9N5B - chains N and A of the 13 polymer chains in the assembly; structure by X-ray diffraction, 3.10 A resolution.

== Chain N ==
Molecule: Non-template strand DNA
Sequence (18 nucleotides; row label = number of the first residue in the row):
     1 TCAGCGAGAGAGAGAAGG
Disordered / not traced: 1, 17-18

== Chain A ==
Molecule: DNA-directed RNA polymerase II subunit RPB1
Source organism: Saccharomyces cerevisiae S288C
Notes: EC 2.7.7.6
UniProt: P04050 (RPB1_YEAST); residue numbers follow UniProt; this construct covers 1-1733
Chain sequence (1733 residues; each row starts with the number of its first residue):
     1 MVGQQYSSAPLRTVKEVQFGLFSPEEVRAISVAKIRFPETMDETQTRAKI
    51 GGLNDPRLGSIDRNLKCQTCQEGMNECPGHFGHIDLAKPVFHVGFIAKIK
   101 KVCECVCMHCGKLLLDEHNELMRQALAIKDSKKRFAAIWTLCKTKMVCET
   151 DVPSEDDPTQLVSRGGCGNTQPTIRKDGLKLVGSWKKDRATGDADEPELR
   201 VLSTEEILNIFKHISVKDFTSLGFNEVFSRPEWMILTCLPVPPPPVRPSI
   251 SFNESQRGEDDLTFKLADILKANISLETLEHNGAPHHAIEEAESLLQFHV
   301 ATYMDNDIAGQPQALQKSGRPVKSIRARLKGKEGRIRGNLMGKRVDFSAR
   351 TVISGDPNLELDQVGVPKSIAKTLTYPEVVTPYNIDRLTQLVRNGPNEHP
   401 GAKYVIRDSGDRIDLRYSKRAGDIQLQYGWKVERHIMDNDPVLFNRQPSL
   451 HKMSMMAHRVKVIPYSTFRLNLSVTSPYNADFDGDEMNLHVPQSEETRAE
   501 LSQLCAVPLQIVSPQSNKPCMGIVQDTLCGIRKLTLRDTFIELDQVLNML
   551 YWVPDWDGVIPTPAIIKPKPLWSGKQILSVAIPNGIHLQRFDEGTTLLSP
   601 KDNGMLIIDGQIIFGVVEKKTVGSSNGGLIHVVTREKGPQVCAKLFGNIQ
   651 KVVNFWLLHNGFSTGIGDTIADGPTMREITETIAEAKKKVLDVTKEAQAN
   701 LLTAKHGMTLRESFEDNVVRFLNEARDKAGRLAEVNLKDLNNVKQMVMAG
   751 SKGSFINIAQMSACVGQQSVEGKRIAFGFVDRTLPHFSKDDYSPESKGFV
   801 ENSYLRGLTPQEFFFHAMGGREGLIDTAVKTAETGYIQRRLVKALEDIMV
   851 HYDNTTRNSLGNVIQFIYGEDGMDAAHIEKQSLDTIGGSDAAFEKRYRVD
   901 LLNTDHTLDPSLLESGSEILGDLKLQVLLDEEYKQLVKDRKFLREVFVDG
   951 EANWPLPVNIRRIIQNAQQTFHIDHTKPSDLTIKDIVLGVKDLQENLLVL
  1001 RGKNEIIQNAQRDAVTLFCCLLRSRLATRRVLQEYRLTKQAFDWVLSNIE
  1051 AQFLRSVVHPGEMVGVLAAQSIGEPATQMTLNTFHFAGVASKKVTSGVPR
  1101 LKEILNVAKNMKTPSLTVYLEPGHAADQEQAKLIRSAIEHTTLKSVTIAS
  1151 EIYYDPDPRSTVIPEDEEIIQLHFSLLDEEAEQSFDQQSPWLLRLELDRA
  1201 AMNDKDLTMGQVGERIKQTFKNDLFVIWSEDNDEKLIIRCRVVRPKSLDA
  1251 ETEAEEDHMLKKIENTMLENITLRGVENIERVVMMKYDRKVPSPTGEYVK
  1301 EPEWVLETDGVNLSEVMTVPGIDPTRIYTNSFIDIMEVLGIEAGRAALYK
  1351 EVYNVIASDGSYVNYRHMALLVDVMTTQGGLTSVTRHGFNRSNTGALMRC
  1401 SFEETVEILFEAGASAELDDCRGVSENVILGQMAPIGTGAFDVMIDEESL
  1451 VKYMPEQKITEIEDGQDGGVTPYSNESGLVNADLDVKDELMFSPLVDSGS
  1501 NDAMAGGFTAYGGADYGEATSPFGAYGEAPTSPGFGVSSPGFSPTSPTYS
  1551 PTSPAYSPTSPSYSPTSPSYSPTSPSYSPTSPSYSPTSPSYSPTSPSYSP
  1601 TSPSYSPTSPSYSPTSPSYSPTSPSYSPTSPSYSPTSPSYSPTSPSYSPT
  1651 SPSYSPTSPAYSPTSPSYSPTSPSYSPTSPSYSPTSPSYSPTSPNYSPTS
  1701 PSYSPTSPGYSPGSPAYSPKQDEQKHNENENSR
Disordered / not traced: 1-2, 154-160, 187-198, 250-256, 1082-1091, 1177-1186, 1244-1256, 1447-1733
Curated features (UniProtKB/Swiss-Prot):
  - region: Pro248 to Asp260 (Lid loop), Asn306 to Lys323 (Rudder loop), Pro810 to Glu822 (Bridging helix)
  - binding site (Zn(2+)): Cys67, Cys70, Cys77, His80, Cys107, Cys110, Cys148, Cys167
  - binding site (Mg(2+)): Asp481, Asp483, Asp485
  - modified residue: Thr1471 (Phosphothreonine)
  - cross-link (Glycyl lysine isopeptide (Lys-Gly)): Lys695 (interchain with G-Cter in ubiquitin), Lys1246 (interchain with G-Cter in ubiquitin), Lys1350 (interchain with G-Cter in ubiquitin)
  - natural variant: Ser1653 to Pro1659 (deletion: In strain: A364A)
  - mutagenesis: Lys1246 (K1246R: Impairs ubiquitination during transcription stress)
Ion coordination: Zn2+ site 1: Cys67, Cys70, Cys77, His80; Zn2+ site 2: Cys107, Cys110, Cys148, Cys167; Mg2+: Asp481, Asp485 (shared with 1 residue of chain R)

== How chain N and chain A interact ==
Residue-residue contacts (7; chain N residue first):
  DG4(N) with Ala1108(A), phosphate contact; Asn1110(A), phosphate contact
  DC5(N) with Lys1109(A), salt bridge to the phosphate; His1387(A), salt bridge to the phosphate
  DA7(N) with Lys101(A), salt bridge to the phosphate
  DG8(N) with Trp139(A), phosphate contact; Lys143(A), salt bridge to the phosphate

== Overview ==
4 residues of chain N face 7 of chain A across their interface, with 4 salt bridges. Among the polar pairs are
DC5(N)-Lys1109(A), DC5(N)-His1387(A) and DA7(N)-Lys101(A). Curated annotation (UniProt) lists 8 Zn2+-binding
residues, 3 Mg2+-binding residues and one mutagenesis site on chain A.
Here chain N is Non-template strand DNA and chain A is DNA-directed RNA polymerase II subunit RPB1
(Saccharomyces cerevisiae S288C). Entry 9N5B (RNA polymerase II elongation complex containing 8-oxoG at +1
site, apo form) was determined by X-ray diffraction (same publication as 9N5C, 9N5D, 9N5E, 9N5F and 9N5G).
